Entry 4QZA (X-ray diffraction, 2.15 A resolution); this record covers chains A and U of the 4 polymer chains in the assembly.

== Chain A ==
Protein: DNA nucleotidylexotransferase
From: Mus musculus
Notes: EC 2.7.7.31
UniProtKB: P09838 (TDT_MOUSE); the construct lacks a stretch of the UniProt sequence, so the offset changes along the chain: 132-482 = UniProt 132-482; 483-510 = UniProt 503-530
Sequence (400 residues; each row starts with the number of its first residue):
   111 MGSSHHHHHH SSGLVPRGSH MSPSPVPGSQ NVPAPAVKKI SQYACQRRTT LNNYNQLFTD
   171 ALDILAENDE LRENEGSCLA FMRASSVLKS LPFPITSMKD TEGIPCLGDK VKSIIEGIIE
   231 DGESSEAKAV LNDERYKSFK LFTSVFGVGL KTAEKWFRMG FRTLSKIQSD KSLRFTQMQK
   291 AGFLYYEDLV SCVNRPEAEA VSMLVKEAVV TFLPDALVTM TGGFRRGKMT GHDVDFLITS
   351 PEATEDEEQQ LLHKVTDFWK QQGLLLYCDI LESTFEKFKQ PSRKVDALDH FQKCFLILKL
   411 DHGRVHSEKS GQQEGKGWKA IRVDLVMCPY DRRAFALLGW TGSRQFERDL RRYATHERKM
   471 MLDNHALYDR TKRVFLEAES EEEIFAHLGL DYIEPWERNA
Disordered / not traced: 111-146, 418-424
Construct notes: expression tag (111-131)
Bound ions: Na+: Thr253, Val255, Val258 (shared with DA5(U) of chain U); Mg2+ site 1: Asp343, Asp345 (together with 2',3'-dideoxycytidine 5'-triphosphate); Mg2+ site 2: Asp343, Asp345, Asp434 (together with 2',3'-dideoxycytidine 5'-triphosphate)
Small-molecule neighbours:
  - 2',3'-dideoxycytidine 5'-triphosphate (DCT), molecule 1: Phe285, Thr286, Gln287, Lys290
  - 2',3'-dideoxycytidine 5'-triphosphate (DCT), molecule 2: Gly332, Gly333, Arg336, Lys338, Thr340, Gly341, His342, Asp343, Asp345, Gly449, Trp450, Thr451, Gly452, Ser453, Arg454, Glu457
What the authors report for this chain:
  - binding site for the 7-nt DNA strand: Val395 to Ala397, Arg461
  - binding site for 2',3'-dideoxycytidine 5'-triphosphate: Gly449
  - mutagenesis - R461A: abolished catalytic activity
  - mutagenesis - L398A, F405A: decreased catalytic activity
  - mutagenesis - F401A: abolished catalytic activity on in trans

== Chain U ==
Molecule: 6-nt DNA strand
Sequence (6 nucleotides; numbered 1 to 6; the number before each row is that of its first residue):
     1 AAAAAC
Bound ions: Na+: DA5 (shared with Thr253(A), Val255(A), Val258(A) of chain A)

== How chain A and chain U interact ==
Residue-residue contacts (23):
  Val255(A) - DA5(U)  phosphate contact
  Phe256(A) - DA5(U)  sugar contact
  Gly257(A) - DA4(U)  sugar contact
  Gly257(A) - DA5(U)  hydrogen bond to the phosphate
  Val258(A) - DA4(U)  phosphate contact
  Val258(A) - DA5(U)  hydrogen bond to the phosphate
  Gly259(A) - DA4(U)  hydrogen bond to the phosphate
  Gly259(A) - DA5(U)  phosphate contact
  Leu260(A) - DA4(U)  phosphate contact
  Lys261(A) - DA3(U)  phosphate contact
  Lys261(A) - DA4(U)  hydrogen bond to the phosphate
  Thr262(A) - DA3(U)  hydrogen bond to the phosphate
  Thr262(A) - DA4(U)  hydrogen bond to the phosphate
  Met288(A) - DA5(U)  sugar contact
  His342(A) - DC6(U)  salt bridge to the phosphate
  Leu398(A) - DA5(U)  base contact
  Leu398(A) - DC6(U)  base contact
  Phe405(A) - DA5(U)  base contact
  Phe405(A) - DC6(U)  sugar contact
  Arg432(A) - DA5(U)  hydrogen bond to the phosphate
  Arg432(A) - DC6(U)  salt bridge to the phosphate
  Asp434(A) - DC6(U)  sugar contact
  Trp450(A) - DC6(U)  sugar contact
Other interface residues (no listed pair), chain A (18 interface residues in all): Asp343, Leu381, Ala397

== In short ==
The interface between chain A and chain U involves 18 residues on one side and 4 on the other, with 7 hydrogen
bonds and 2 salt bridges. Polar pairs include Gly257(A)-DA5(U), Val258(A)-DA5(U) and Gly259(A)-DA4(U). The
paper reports a binding site for the 7-nt DNA strand at Val395(A) and Arg461(A); L398A and F405A of chain A
reduce catalytic activity; 4 substitutions were tested in all.
Here chain A is DNA nucleotidylexotransferase (Mus musculus) and chain U is a 6-nt DNA strand. Entry 4QZA
(Mouse Tdt in complex with a DSB substrate, C-C base pair) was determined by X-ray diffraction (same
publication as 4QZ8, 4QZ9, 4QZB, 4QZC, 4QZD, 4QZE and 4 further entries).
